PDB entry 6N1I | electron microscopy, 3.58 A resolution | chains A and E of the 16 polymer chains in the assembly

== Chain A (and E) ==
Molecule: NLR family CARD domain-containing protein 4
From: Homo sapiens
Notes: fragment: card; chain E of this document is another copy of the same molecule, construct and numbering; everything in this record applies to it too
UniProt: Q9NPP4 (NLRC4_HUMAN); residue numbers follow UniProt; this construct covers 1-85
Amino-acid sequence (85 residues; each row starts with the number of its first residue):
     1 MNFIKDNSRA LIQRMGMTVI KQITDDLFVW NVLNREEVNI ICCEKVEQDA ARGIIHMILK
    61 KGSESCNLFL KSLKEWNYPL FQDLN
Reported in the primary citation:
  - self-association interface (contacts with another copy of this molecule): R9, D25, R52
  - contacts within the chain: E44-K45

== Interface between chain A and chain E ==
Contacting residue pairs (19; chain A residue first):
  Q13(A) - K60(E)
  R14(A) - L59(E)
  R14(A) - K60(E)  hydrogen bond (side chain-backbone)
  T18(A) - E37(E)  hydrogen bond
  T18(A) - I40(E)
  T18(A) - M57(E)
  V19(A) - E37(E)
  Q22(A) - N34(E)  hydrogen bond
  Q22(A) - E36(E)  hydrogen bond
  E47(A) - K60(E)  salt bridge
  W76(A) - N34(E)
  W76(A) - E36(E)
  N77(A) - K61(E)
  P79(A) - N31(E)
  P79(A) - V32(E)  hydrophobic
  P79(A) - S65(E)
  L80(A) - K60(E)
  D83(A) - G62(E)  hydrogen bond (side chain-backbone)
  D83(A) - S63(E)  hydrogen bond (side chain-backbone)
Interface residues without a listed pair, chain A (13 interface residues in all): M15, G16

== Summary ==
Chain A and chain E each contribute 13 residues to their interface, with 6 hydrogen bonds and 1 salt bridge.
Among the polar pairs are E47(A)-K60(E), R14(A)-K60(E) and T18(A)-E37(E). The paper reports a self-association
interface involving R9(A), D25(A) and R52(A); contacts within the chain involving E44(A) and K45(A).
Both chains are NLR family CARD domain-containing protein 4 (Homo sapiens). Entry 6N1I (Cryo-EM structure of
NLRC4-CARD filament) was determined by electron microscopy, deposited together with 6N1H.
